7U50 - chains E and I of the 11 polymer chains in the assembly; structure by electron microscopy, 3.40 A resolution.

Chain E:
Protein: Histone H3.2
Organism: Homo sapiens
UniProtKB: Q71DI3 (H32_HUMAN); residues 1-135 here correspond to UniProt positions 2-136 (UniProt number = residue number + 1)
Sequence (135 residues; row label = number of the first residue in the row):
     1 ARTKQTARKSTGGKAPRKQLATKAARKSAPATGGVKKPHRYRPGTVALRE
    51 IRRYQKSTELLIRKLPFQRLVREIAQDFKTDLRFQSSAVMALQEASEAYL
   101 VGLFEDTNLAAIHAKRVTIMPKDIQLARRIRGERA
Disordered / not traced: 1-37
Construct notes: engineered mutation Ala110 (Cys111 in Q71DI3)
Curated features (UniProtKB/Swiss-Prot):
  - modified residue: Arg2 (Asymmetric dimethylarginine), Thr3 (Phosphothreonine), Lys4 (Allysine), Gln5 (5-glutamyl dopamine), Thr6 (Phosphothreonine), Arg8 (Citrulline), Lys9 (N6,N6,N6-trimethyllysine), Ser10 (ADP-ribosylserine), Thr11 (Phosphothreonine), Lys14 (N6-(2-hydroxyisobutyryl)lysine), Arg17 (Asymmetric dimethylarginine), Lys18 (N6-(2-hydroxyisobutyryl)lysine), Lys23 (N6-(2-hydroxyisobutyryl)lysine), Arg26 (Citrulline), Lys27 (N6,N6,N6-trimethyllysine), Ser28 (ADP-ribosylserine), Lys36 (N6,N6,N6-trimethyllysine), Lys37 (N6-methyllysine), Tyr41 (Phosphotyrosine), Lys56 (N6,N6,N6-trimethyllysine) and 8 more in UniProt
  - lipidation: Lys18 (N6-decanoyllysine)

Chain I:
Molecule: 147-nt DNA strand
Sequence (147 nucleotides; each row starts with the number of its first residue):
     1 ATCGAGAATCCCGGTGCCGAGGCCGCTCAATTGGTCGTAGACAGCTCTAG
    51 CACCGCTTAAACGCACGTACGCGCTGTCCCCCGCGTTTTAACCGCCAAGG
   101 GGATTACTCCCTAGTCTCCAGGCACGTGTCAGATATATXCATCCGAT
Disordered / not traced: 1-2, 147
Modified residues: 3DR (1',2'-dideoxyribofuranose-5'-phosphate) at position 139

How chain E and chain I interact:
Residue-residue contacts - 20 pairs, chain E then chain I:
  Arg40(E) - DG83(I)  hydrogen bond to the sugar
  Arg40(E) - DC84(I)  sugar contact
  Tyr41(E) - DA7(I)  phosphate contact
  Tyr41(E) - DA8(I)  sugar contact
  Tyr41(E) - DC84(I)  phosphate contact
  Arg42(E) - DG83(I)  sugar contact
  Pro43(E) - DC82(I)  phosphate contact
  Pro43(E) - DG83(I)  phosphate contact
  Val46(E) - DG83(I)  hydrogen bond to the phosphate
  Val46(E) - DC84(I)  phosphate contact
  Ala47(E) - DG83(I)  hydrogen bond to the phosphate
  Arg49(E) - DT9(I)  phosphate contact
  Arg63(E) - DA91(I)  phosphate contact
  Arg63(E) - DC92(I)  salt bridge to the phosphate
  Lys64(E) - DC92(I)  hydrogen bond to the phosphate
  Lys64(E) - DC93(I)  salt bridge to the phosphate
  Leu65(E) - DC92(I)  hydrogen bond to the phosphate
  Pro66(E) - DA91(I)  sugar contact
  Arg69(E) - DA91(I)  salt bridge to the phosphate
  Arg83(E) - DG101(I)  sugar contact
Interface residues without a listed pair, chain E (16 interface residues in all): Gly44, Thr45, Glu50
Interface residues without a listed pair, chain I (11 interface residues in all): DG99

Overview:
The interface between chain E and chain I involves 16 residues on one side and 11 on the other; the contacts
include 5 hydrogen bonds and 3 salt bridges. Polar pairs include Arg40(E)-DG83(I), Val46(E)-DG83(I) and
Ala47(E)-DG83(I).
Chain E is Histone H3.2 (Homo sapiens) and chain I is a 147-nt DNA strand; the structure, APE1 bound to a
nucleosome core particle with AP-site at SHL-6, was determined by electron microscopy, deposited together with
7U51, 7U52 and 7U53.
